8GLN - chains F and D of the 4 polymer chains in the assembly; structure by electron microscopy, 2.20 A resolution.

# Chain F
Protein: Type IX secretion system protein PorV domain-containing protein
From: Flavobacterium johnsoniae
UniProtKB: A5FJM7 (A5FJM7_FLAJ1); residues 1-402 here = UniProt positions 1-402
Amino-acid sequence (402 residues; each row starts with the number of its first residue):
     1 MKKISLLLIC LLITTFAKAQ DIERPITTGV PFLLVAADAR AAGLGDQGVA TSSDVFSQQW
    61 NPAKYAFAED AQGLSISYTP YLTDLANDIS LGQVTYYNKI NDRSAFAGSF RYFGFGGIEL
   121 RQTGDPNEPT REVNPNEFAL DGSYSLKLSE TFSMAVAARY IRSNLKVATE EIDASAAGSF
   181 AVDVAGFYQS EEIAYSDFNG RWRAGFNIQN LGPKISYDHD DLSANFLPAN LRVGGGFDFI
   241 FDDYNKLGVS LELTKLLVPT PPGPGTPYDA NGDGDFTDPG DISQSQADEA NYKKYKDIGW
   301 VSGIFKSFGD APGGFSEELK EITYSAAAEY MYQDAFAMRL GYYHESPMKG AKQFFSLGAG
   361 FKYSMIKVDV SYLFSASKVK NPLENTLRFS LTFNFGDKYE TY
Unresolved in the structure: 1-20, 268-282

# Chain D
Protein: RemZ
From: Flavobacterium johnsoniae
UniProtKB: A5FLT3 (A5FLT3_FLAJ1); residues 1-1114 here = UniProt positions 1-1114
Amino-acid sequence (1114 residues; row label = number of the first residue in the row):
     1 MDVQAWGGGG AGGGASGAVL DGRAAAGGGG GAYARSNITV AAGATLNASV AGTTTNALVS
    61 GAAVNGAAGG SSTILGFETS ILALGGGGGG ANNAGGTPAG GAGGSAASSV GNVSKLDGAA
   121 GGNGVTGAIG LLTVSGAGGT AGGGGGAGGA GVASVALGNG PGNAGTAPGG GGSGAMQSLL
   181 GGAQIGGSGA AGRVIITYTC PTYSITGISA ANVCNSVGTT SVVTLTSSGG GLPIGPYVVT
   241 YNRSNPSGTG LTAIMNVTTP GTGTFTAAGL NVIGTSNITV TNLTSAACSS NISTNNVASL
   301 TVFAATVGGT LAGTATVCSG ATSGTLTLSG QTGSIIKWES SVSPFTVWTT IPNTTNTYTS
   361 GALTETSQFR AVIQNGNCAV VNSSIATITV NPLPQGSLSA NGPFCVTGSG QLTFTATAGT
   421 GPYTIVYKEN GGADRTAANI SSGVAFPTFT TPVTTTTVYT LVSVTGANTC SRSSGFTNNT
   481 ATITVNSRIA TPGFGTVTQP DCVTSTGSVV LTGLPAGSWT ITQSGTASQT YNSSGTTYTI
   541 SNLAVGNYTF TVQDAANCPS LATSTLTLIA PVVNIWNGTS WSKGSPPIST DVVRFSGNYS
   601 TTGNLSGCSL IVDSGFTVTV NSNHTLTISN AVTNNGGQLI FENNSSLLQT NNVTNVGNIT
   661 YKRITPPVRR YDLTYWSSPI TRTPPFTLYD LSPGTLADKY YSYDPVAGWV ISFNGTQQMV
   721 PGRGYVVRAP QTNDLNTGAN YLGAFVGVPN NGPISVSLGT AEAFQLLGNP YPSAIYADQF
   781 IANNSANLYG TLYFWTHNSL PSSSTPGGAQ YNYDNNDYAV YNLSGSIIVG GMTGQGATTP
   841 GNQSAPLGYI AAGQGFFVVS KTAGNAVFTN SMRVAANNTQ FYKTNKSAIE RHRVWINLTN
   901 TQGAFKQLLI GYIEGATNFW DHNYDAITAD ANPHLDFYSI NEGQNLVIQG RSLPFNESDV
   961 VPLGYRSAIA GEFSISLDHA DGDLTNHAVY LEDKLTNTLH NLQTSNYTFN TAIGTFSDRF
  1021 VIRYTTATLG TDDFENQTNS FYVSVKDKTI KLNSTEDVMR EVSIFDISGK LLYNNKKVEN
  1081 TEFQVSNFQS GNQVLIVKVT LDNGNIITKK IVFN
Unresolved in the structure: 1-1039

# How chain F and chain D interact
Contacting residue pairs - 30 pairs, chain F then chain D:
  L82(F) - S1068(D)
  L82(F) - G1069(D)
  L85(F) - F1065(D)  hydrophobic
  L85(F) - G1069(D)
  L85(F) - K1098(D)  hydrogen bond (backbone-side chain)
  L85(F) - T1108(D)
  A86(F) - I1096(D)  hydrophobic
  A86(F) - T1108(D)
  N87(F) - K1110(D)  hydrogen bond (backbone-side chain)
  D88(F) - K1110(D)
  I89(F) - I1096(D)  hydrophobic
  F115(F) - I1067(D)  hydrophobic
  F115(F) - K1110(D)  hydrogen bond (backbone-side chain)
  I118(F) - K1110(D)
  I118(F) - I1111(D)  hydrophobic
  I118(F) - V1112(D)  hydrophobic
  L120(F) - V1112(D)  hydrophobic
  R121(F) - Y1042(D)
  R121(F) - V1043(D)
  R121(F) - S1044(D)
  R121(F) - V1045(D)  hydrogen bond (backbone-backbone)
  Q122(F) - S1044(D)
  Q122(F) - V1045(D)
  Q122(F) - N1114(D)  hydrogen bond
  T123(F) - S1044(D)
  P126(F) - Y1042(D)
  K166(F) - Q1093(D)
  V167(F) - Q1093(D)  hydrogen bond (backbone-side chain)
  V167(F) - V1112(D)  hydrophobic
  K380(F) - S1068(D)  hydrogen bond (side chain-backbone)
Other interface residues (no listed pair), chain F (23 interface residues in all): D84, G116, E119, V133, P135, L165, T169
Other interface residues (no listed pair), chain D (18 interface residues in all): K1046, V1094

# Summary
23 residues of chain F face 18 of chain D across their interface, with 7 hydrogen bonds. Polar pairs include
L85(F)-K1098(D), N87(F)-K1110(D) and F115(F)-K1110(D).
Chain F is Type IX secretion system protein PorV domain-containing protein and chain D is RemZ, both from
Flavobacterium johnsoniae; the structure, The Type 9 Secretion System in vivo assembled, RemZ substrate bound
complex - conformation 2, was determined by electron microscopy.
